PDB entry 8Y9F | electron microscopy, 3.30 A resolution | chains D and I of the 6 polymer chains in the assembly

# Chain D
Protein: Tubulin beta-1 chain
From: Caenorhabditis elegans
UniProt: P12456 (TBB1_CAEEL); numbering as in UniProt (aligned over 1-441)
Amino-acid sequence (441 residues; each row starts with the number of its first residue):
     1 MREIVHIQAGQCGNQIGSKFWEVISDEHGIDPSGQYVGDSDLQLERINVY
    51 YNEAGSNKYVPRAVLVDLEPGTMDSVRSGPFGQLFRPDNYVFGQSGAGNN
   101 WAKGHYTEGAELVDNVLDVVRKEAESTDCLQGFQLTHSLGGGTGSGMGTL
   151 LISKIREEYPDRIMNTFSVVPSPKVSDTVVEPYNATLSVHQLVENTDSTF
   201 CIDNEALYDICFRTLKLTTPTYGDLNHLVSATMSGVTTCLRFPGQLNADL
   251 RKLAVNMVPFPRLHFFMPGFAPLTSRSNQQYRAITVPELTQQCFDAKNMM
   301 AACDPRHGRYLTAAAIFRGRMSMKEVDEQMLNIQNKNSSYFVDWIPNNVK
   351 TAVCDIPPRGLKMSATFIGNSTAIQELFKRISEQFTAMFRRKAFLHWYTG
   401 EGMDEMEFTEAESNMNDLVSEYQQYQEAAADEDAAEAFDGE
Unresolved in the structure: 428-441
Small-molecule neighbours: phosphomethylphosphonic acid guanylate ester (G2P): Gly10, Gln11, Cys12, Gln15, Ile16, Asp67, Gly96, Ala97, Gly98, Asn99, Ser138, Gly140, Gly141, Gly142, Thr143, Gly144, Ser145, Val169, Asp177, Glu181, Asn204, Leu207, Tyr222, Leu225, Asn226
Swiss-Prot annotation at these positions:
  - binding site (GTP): Gln11, Glu69, Ser138, Gly142, Thr143, Gly144, Asn204, Asn226
  - binding site (Mg(2+)): Glu69

# Chain I
Protein: Alpha-tubulin N-acetyltransferase 2
From: Caenorhabditis elegans
Notes: EC 2.3.1.108
UniProt: Q23192 (ATAT2_CAEEL); residues 1-263 here = UniProt positions 1-263
Amino-acid sequence (263 residues; numbered 1 to 263; the number before each row is that of its first residue):
     1 MEIAFDLSTIFTDNIQRLTRTDLLKYGPKRYWAVAQSIDCLGEMSSKFHG
    51 WKRVITMYDKIVDHDEEQTTYIMWEKVNGSKSILKGLLRVGYKTLYLTDN
   101 EQNQYMEKAMCILDFFVVPTEQRSGNGFKMFDEMLKAENVTVDQCAFDKP
   151 SAALQQFLEKYYDRKDLVWQSNKYALCSNFFIGRHPTVPFTPRQTKRASR
   201 ASSAVSSHASSRNTSPIGRNRPRHDSVADLMRQDMLAGVRAEVDPNSPTG
   251 LKNARDFGHRRIW
Unresolved in the structure: 1-210

# How chain D and chain I interact
Residue-residue contacts (41; chain D residue first):
  Gln15(D) with Lys252(I); Asp256(I); Phe257(I)
  Ser18(D) with Phe257(I)
  Lys19(D) with Phe257(I), hydrogen bond (side chain-backbone); Gly258(I); His259(I), hydrogen bond
  Glu22(D) with Phe257(I); His259(I)
  Ser33(D) with Gly238(I)
  Ser75(D) with Phe257(I)
  Arg77(D) with Arg240(I), hydrogen bond (backbone-side chain)
  Ser78(D) with Asn253(I), hydrogen bond (backbone-side chain)
  Gly79(D) with Arg240(I), hydrogen bond (backbone-side chain); Asn253(I)
  Pro80(D) with Phe257(I)
  Gly82(D) with Arg240(I)
  Gln83(D) with Gly238(I)
  Leu215(D) with Ile262(I), hydrophobic
  Lys216(D) with Arg260(I)
  Leu217(D) with Arg260(I)
  Thr218(D) with Arg260(I)
  Thr221(D) with Arg255(I), hydrogen bond (side chain-backbone)
  Tyr222(D) with Asp256(I)
  Gly223(D) with Arg255(I), hydrogen bond (backbone-backbone); Asp256(I); Gly258(I); His259(I)
  Asp224(D) with His259(I); Arg260(I), hydrogen bond (side chain-backbone)
  Asn226(D) with Asp256(I)
  His227(D) with His259(I), hydrogen bond; Ile262(I); Trp263(I)
  Leu228(D) with Ile262(I), hydrophobic
  Phe270(D) with Trp263(I)
  Arg276(D) with Arg261(I); Ile262(I)
  Arg359(D) with Trp263(I)
  Gly360(D) with Trp263(I)
  Leu361(D) with Trp263(I), hydrophobic
Other interface residues (no listed pair), chain D (34 interface residues in all): Val76, Phe81, Pro272, Leu273, Thr274, Pro358
Other interface residues (no listed pair), chain I (14 interface residues in all): Thr249

# In short
Chain D and chain I form an interface of 34 and 14 residues respectively, with 9 hydrogen bonds. Polar
contacts include Lys19(D)-Phe257(I), Lys19(D)-His259(I) and Arg77(D)-Arg240(I). Ligands of chain D:
phosphomethylphosphonic acid guanylate ester. From UniProt: 8 GTP-binding residues and Mg2+-binding residue
Glu69(D) on chain D.
Chain D is Tubulin beta-1 chain and chain I is Alpha-tubulin N-acetyltransferase 2, both from Caenorhabditis
elegans; the structure, ATAT-2 bound MEC-12/MEC-7 microtubule, was determined by electron microscopy,
deposited together with 8YAJ, 8YAL and 8YAR.
